7WFE - chains BB and BH of the 16 polymer chains in the assembly; structure by electron microscopy, 3.25 A resolution.

# Chain BB
Protein: Photosystem I P700 chlorophyll a apoprotein A2
Organism: Arabidopsis thaliana
Notes: EC 1.97.1.12
UniProt: P56767 (PSAB_ARATH); numbering as in UniProt (aligned over 1-734)
Chain sequence (734 residues; numbered 1 to 734; the number before each row is that of its first residue):
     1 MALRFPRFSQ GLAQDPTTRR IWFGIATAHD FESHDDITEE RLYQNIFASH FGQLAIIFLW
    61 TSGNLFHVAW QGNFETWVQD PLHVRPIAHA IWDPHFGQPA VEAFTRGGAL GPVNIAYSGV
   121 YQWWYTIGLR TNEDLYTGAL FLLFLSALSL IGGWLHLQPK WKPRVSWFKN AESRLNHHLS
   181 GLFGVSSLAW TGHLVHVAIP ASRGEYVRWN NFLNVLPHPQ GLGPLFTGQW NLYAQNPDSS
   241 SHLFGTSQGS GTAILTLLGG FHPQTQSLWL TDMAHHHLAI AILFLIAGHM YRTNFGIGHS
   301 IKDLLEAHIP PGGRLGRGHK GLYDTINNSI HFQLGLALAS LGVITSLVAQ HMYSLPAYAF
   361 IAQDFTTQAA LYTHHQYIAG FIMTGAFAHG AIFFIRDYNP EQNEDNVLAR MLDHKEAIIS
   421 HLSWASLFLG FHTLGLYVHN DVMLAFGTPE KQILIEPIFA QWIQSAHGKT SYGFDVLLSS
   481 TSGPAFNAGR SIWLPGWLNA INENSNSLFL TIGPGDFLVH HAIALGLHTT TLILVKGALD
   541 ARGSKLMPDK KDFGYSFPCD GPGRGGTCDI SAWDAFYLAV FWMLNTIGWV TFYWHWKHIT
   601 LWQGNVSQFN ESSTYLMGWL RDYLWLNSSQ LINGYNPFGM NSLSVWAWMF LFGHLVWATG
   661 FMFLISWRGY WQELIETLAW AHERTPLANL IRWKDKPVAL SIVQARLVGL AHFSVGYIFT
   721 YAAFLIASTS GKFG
Disordered / not traced: 1
Ion coordination: chlorophyll a Mg site 1 near Q53 (its only coordinating residue here); chlorophyll a Mg site 2 near D93 (its only coordinating residue here); 4Fe-4S cluster Fe: C559, C568 (shared with 2 residues of chain BA)
Ligand contacts:
  - beta-carotene (BCR), molecule 1: F5, I21, I25, I691
  - beta-carotene (BCR), molecule 2: L54, I57, F58, W60, G181, L182, V185, S186, L188
  - beta-carotene (BCR), molecule 3: T61, L65, W123, W124, I127, L129, G138, F141, L142, L145, W209, L213
  - beta-carotene (BCR), molecule 4: L188, L222, F226, L278, I282, L285, H289, I297
  - beta-carotene (BCR), molecule 5: H331, F332, G335, L336, A339, V343, M383, A386, F387, G390, A391, F393, F394, A538
  - beta-carotene (BCR), molecule 6: F387, M411, I418, V535, L539
  - beta-carotene (BCR), molecule 7: L434, G435, V438
  - beta-carotene (BCR), molecule 8: V645, W648, M649, F652, W671, L674, I675, L678, F719
  - beta-carotene (BCR), molecule 9: T685, P686, L687
  - chlorophyll a (CLA), molecule 1: F5, F8, G24, I25, A28, H29, F31, H34, N45, S49, G52, Q53, I56
  - chlorophyll a (CLA), molecule 2: T18, I21, W22, I675, L678, A679, H682, I691, R692, W693, K694, P697, V698, L700
  - chlorophyll a (CLA), molecule 3: W22, F652, L655, V656, T659, M662, F663, L700, L707, V708, A711, H712, V715
  - chlorophyll a (CLA), molecule 4: I25, A26, T27, A28, H29, D30, E32, H331, L334, L338, F381, I382, T384, G385, A388, H389, I392, R396, Y555, S556, W573, F576, A711
  - chlorophyll a (CLA), molecule 5: H29, F31, E32, Y43, I46, S49, H50, Q53, L54, I57, F168, R174, H178, L182, F183, I330, H331, Q333, L334, A337, L338, L341
  - chlorophyll a (CLA), molecule 6: H29, Q53, I56, I57, W60, L341, I378, F381, I382
  - chlorophyll a (CLA), molecule 7: F47, F51, L148, G152, L155, H156, W161, P163, W167
  - chlorophyll a (CLA), molecule 8: F47, H50, F51, L54, W123, W167, F168, N170, S173, R174, H177, H178, G181, L182, F183, I344, Y358
  - chlorophyll a (CLA), molecule 9: L54, I127, L129, D134, T137, G138, F141, L145, L148, S149, S186, A189, W190, G192, H193, V197, V207, R208, W209, F212
  - chlorophyll a (CLA), molecule 10: I56, W60, G63, N64, H67, V68, A88, H89, N114, I115, A116, Y117, S118, V120, V645, W646, M649, F719
  - chlorophyll a (CLA), molecule 11: I57, F58, W60, T61, S118, G119, V120, W123, V185, S186, A189, L341, I344, T345, V348, M352, Y358, L371, H374, H375, I378, I382
  - chlorophyll a (CLA), molecule 12: L59, W60, S62, G63, F66, H67, W70, Q71, H89, A90, I91, W92, L143
  - chlorophyll a (CLA), molecule 13: W60, N64, Y117, S118, V120, A370, L371, T373, H374, Y377, I378, F381, W646, M649, F652, V715, I718, F719, Y721, A722, L725, I726
  - chlorophyll a (CLA), molecule 14: H89, A90, I91, W92, D93, P94, H95, F96, F104, N114, S644, V645, W648
  - chlorophyll a (CLA), molecule 15: W123, T126, I127, L182, F183, S186, S187, W190, L194, L270, M273, H276, H277, I280, F284, I344, L347, V348, H351, M352, A357, Y358
  - chlorophyll a (CLA), molecule 16: W167, N170, S173, H177, T293, N294, F295
  - chlorophyll a (CLA), molecule 17: A171, R174, L175, H178, L179, F183, L283, F284, I301, L305, Y323, I326, N327, L336, A337, S340, L341, I344
  - chlorophyll a (CLA), molecule 18: L175, L179, F183, L283, F284, A287, M290, Y291, I301, L304
  - chlorophyll a (CLA), molecule 19: N176, H177, S180, G181, V185, L285, G288, H289, Y291, T293, F295, I297
  - chlorophyll a (CLA), molecule 20: L188, A189, T191, G192, V195, H196, F212, L213, V215, L216, P217, H218, G221, L222, L225, Y233, I254, L255, L278
  - chlorophyll a (CLA), molecule 21: W230, N231, Y233, A234, L255, T256, L257, H275, L278, A279, I282, L283, I492
  - chlorophyll a (CLA), molecule 22: T256, L257, G259, G260, L268, D272, M273, H275, H276, A279, I280, L283, H351, L355, W493, W497
  - chlorophyll a (CLA), molecule 23: I286, A287, H289, M290, I297, G298, H299
  - chlorophyll a (CLA), molecule 24: I286, M290, H299, D303, L304, A307, H308
  - chlorophyll a (CLA), molecule 25: L304, L305, H308, L315, H319, L322, I326, F332, V407, L408, M411
  - chlorophyll a (CLA), molecule 26: A307, H308, I309, P310, P311, R314, L315, H319
  - chlorophyll a (CLA), molecule 27: R314, L315, V407, R410, M411, D413, H414, A417, I418, H421
  - chlorophyll a (CLA), molecule 28: S340, V343, I344, L347, Q350, H351, Y353, S354, L355, L508, F509
  - chlorophyll a (CLA), molecule 29: V343, S346, L347, Q350, Q376, G380, M383, F387, L527, T530, T531, L534, M583, T586, I587
  - chlorophyll a (CLA), molecule 30: Q350, Y353, Y372, Q376, F459, A460, W462, I463, Q464, F509, L510, I512, H520, I523, L527, V590, Y593, W594, K597, H598
  - chlorophyll a (CLA), molecule 31: Y377, T433, L434, Y437, V519, A522, L525, N585, W589, F592, L616, W619, L624, S628, I632, F650, H654, W657, F713, Y717, T720, Y721, F724
  - chlorophyll a (CLA), molecule 32: A417, H421, W424
  - chlorophyll a (CLA), molecule 33: I418, H421, L422, W424, A425, A524, L527, H528, T531
  - chlorophyll a (CLA), molecule 34: S420, H421, S423, W424, L427, F431
  - chlorophyll a (CLA), molecule 35: S423, S426, L427, G430, F431, L434, L525, T529, L532, I533, L578, F581, W582
  - chlorophyll a (CLA), molecule 36: W424, L427, F428, F431, H432
  - chlorophyll a (CLA), molecule 37: W424, A425, F428, L429, I455, E456, P457, I458, F459, A460, I512, D516, F517, H520, H521, A524, H528
  - chlorophyll a (CLA), molecule 38: F431, H432, G435, L436, V438, H439, V442, M443, F446, K451, I453
  - chlorophyll a (CLA), molecule 39: L434, V438, D441, L525, F581, W582, N585, W589, L616, L620, W657, F713, Y717
  - chlorophyll a (CLA), molecule 40: I458, F459, W462, F474
  - chlorophyll a (CLA), molecule 41: W462, I463, A466, H467, L477, L478, A485, W493, L494, W497, F509
  - chlorophyll a (CLA), molecule 42: L477, P484, A485, A488, G489, I492, W493
  - chlorophyll a (CLA), molecule 43: L620, L624, W625, W657
  - chlorophyll a (CLA), molecule 44: W648, L651, F652, H654, L655, W657, A658, F661
  - chlorophyll a (CLA), molecule 45: L655, A658, T659, F661, M662, I665, Y670, W671, L674
  - chlorophyll a (CLA), molecule 46: L678, A681, H682, T685, A688, I691
  - chlorophyll a (CLA), molecule 47: W680, A681, R684, T685, P686
  - chlorophyll a (CLA), molecule 48: P686, L687, A688, L690, I691
  - phylloquinone (PQN): W22, I25, M662, F663, S666, W667, R668, W671, I675, V698, A699, L700, S701, A705
  - 4Fe-4S cluster (SF4): C559, G561, P562, T567, C568, I702, R706
UniProt features mapped onto this chain:
  - binding site ([4Fe-4S] cluster): C559, C568
  - binding site (chlorophyll a): H654, M662, Y670
  - binding site (phylloquinone): W671

# Chain BH
Protein: Photosystem I reaction center subunit VI-2, chloroplastic
Organism: Arabidopsis thaliana
UniProt: Q9SUI6 (PSAH2_ARATH); residues 1-145 here = UniProt positions 1-145
Chain sequence (145 residues; each row starts with the number of its first residue):
     1 MASFATIAAV QPSAAVKGLG GSSLAGAKLF IKPSRQSFKT KSTRAGAVVA KYGDKSVYFD
    61 LEDLGNTTGQ WDVYGSDAPS PYNPLQSKFF ETFAAPFTKR GLLLKFLILG GGSLLTYVSA
   121 NSTGDVLPIK RGPQEPPKLG PRGKL
Disordered / not traced: 1-50
Ligand contacts:
  - chlorophyll a (CLA), molecule 1: P81, Y82, Q86, F90
  - chlorophyll a (CLA), molecule 2: N83, L85, Q86, F89, F90
  - chlorophyll a (CLA), molecule 3: I108, G111, G112, L114, L115, V118, V126, L127

# Interface between chain BB and chain BH
Pairs across the interface (39; chain BB residue first):
  P81(BB) - L145(BH)
  L82(BB) - L145(BH)
  H83(BB) - K144(BH)
  R85(BB) - K138(BH)
  R85(BB) - G140(BH)
  R85(BB) - K144(BH)  hydrogen bond (side chain-backbone)
  I91(BB) - I129(BH)
  W92(BB) - S119(BH)
  W92(BB) - I129(BH)
  D93(BB) - I129(BH)
  P94(BB) - I129(BH)  hydrophobic
  F96(BB) - P128(BH)
  G97(BB) - P128(BH)
  Q98(BB) - P128(BH)
  Q98(BB) - R131(BH)
  Q98(BB) - G132(BH)
  Q98(BB) - P133(BH)
  Q98(BB) - Q134(BH)
  V101(BB) - P128(BH)
  V101(BB) - I129(BH)  hydrophobic
  V101(BB) - G132(BH)
  V101(BB) - P133(BH)
  E102(BB) - P133(BH)
  E102(BB) - E135(BH)
  T105(BB) - P133(BH)
  T105(BB) - P137(BH)
  L110(BB) - P133(BH)
  P112(BB) - I129(BH)  hydrophobic
  Q363(BB) - R142(BH)  hydrogen bond (backbone-side chain)
  D364(BB) - R142(BH)
  D364(BB) - L145(BH)
  F365(BB) - R142(BH)
  P686(BB) - Y74(BH)  hydrophobic
  S730(BB) - P141(BH)
  G731(BB) - P141(BH)
  K732(BB) - P141(BH)
  F733(BB) - P141(BH)  hydrophobic
  F733(BB) - R142(BH)  hydrogen bond (backbone-side chain)
  F733(BB) - L145(BH)
Other interface residues (no listed pair), chain BB (29 interface residues in all): V84, G107, G108, G111, G734
Other interface residues (no listed pair), chain BH (19 interface residues in all): L127, K130, L139

# Summary
29 residues of chain BB and 19 residues of chain BH are in contact; the contacts include 3 hydrogen bonds.
Polar pairs include R85(BB)-K144(BH), Q363(BB)-R142(BH) and F733(BB)-R142(BH). Chain BB binds 48 copies of
chlorophyll a, 9 copies of beta-carotene, 4Fe-4S cluster and phylloquinone.
Chain BB is Photosystem I P700 chlorophyll a apoprotein A2 and chain BH is Photosystem I reaction center
subunit VI-2, chloroplastic, both from Arabidopsis thaliana; the structure, Right PSI in the cyclic electron
transfer supercomplex NDH-PSI from Arabidopsis, was determined by electron microscopy, deposited together with
7WFD and 7WFG.
